6O1L - chains B and H of the 17 polymer chains in the assembly; structure by electron microscopy, 3.37 A resolution.

Chain B:
Molecule: Catabolite repression control protein
Organism: Pseudomonas aeruginosa
Notes: EC 3.1.11.2
UniProt: Q51380 (Q51380_PSEAI); residue numbers follow UniProt; this construct covers 1-259
Chain sequence (262 residues; row label = number of the first residue in the row; numbers below 1 keep their minus sign (Gly-2 is residue -2)):
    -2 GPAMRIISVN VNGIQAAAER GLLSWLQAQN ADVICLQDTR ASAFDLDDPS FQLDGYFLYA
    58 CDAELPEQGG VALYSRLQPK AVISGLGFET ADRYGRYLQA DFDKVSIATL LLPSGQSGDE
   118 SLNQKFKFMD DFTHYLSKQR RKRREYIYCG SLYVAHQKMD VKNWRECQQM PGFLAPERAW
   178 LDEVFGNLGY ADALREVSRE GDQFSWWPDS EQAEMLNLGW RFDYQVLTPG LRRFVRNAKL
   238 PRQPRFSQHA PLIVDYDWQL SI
Construct notes: expression tag (-2 to 0)
What the authors report for this chain:
  - mutagenesis - R140E: abolished binding to Hfq
  - mutagenesis - E142R, R230E: decreased binding to Hfq

Chain H:
Molecule: RNA-binding protein Hfq
Organism: Pseudomonas aeruginosa (strain ATCC 15692 / DSM 22644 / CIP 104116 / JCM 14847 / LMG 12228 / 1C / PRS 101 / PAO1)
UniProt: Q9HUM0 (HFQ_PSEAE); residues 5-71 here = UniProt positions 5-71
Chain sequence (67 residues; each row starts with the number of its first residue):
     5 HSLQDPYLNT LRKERVPVSI YLVNGIKLQG QIESFDQFVI LLKNTVSQMV YKHAISTVVP
    65 SRPVRLP

Chain B / chain H interface:
Pairs across the interface (10; chain B residue first):
  Tyr56(B) with Thr49(H), hydrogen bond
  Gln75(B) with Thr49(H), hydrogen bond
  Pro76(B) with Thr49(H)
  Lys77(B) with Thr49(H); Val50(H)
  Ala78(B) with Thr49(H)
  Val79(B) with Asn48(H), hydrogen bond (backbone-side chain)
  Ile80(B) with Lys31(H); Gln33(H)
  Ser81(B) with Gln33(H), hydrogen bond (backbone-side chain)

In short:
The interface between chain B and chain H involves 8 residues on one side and 5 on the other, with 4 hydrogen
bonds. Among the polar pairs are Tyr56(B)-Thr49(H), Gln75(B)-Thr49(H) and Val79(B)-Asn48(H). From the paper:
E142R and R230E of chain B reduce binding to Hfq; R140E of chain B abolishes binding to Hfq.
Here chain B is Catabolite repression control protein (Pseudomonas aeruginosa) and chain H is RNA-binding
protein Hfq (Pseudomonas aeruginosa (strain ATCC 15692 / DSM 22644 / CIP 104116 / JCM 14847 / LMG 12228 / 1C /
PRS 101 / PAO1)). Entry 6O1L (Architectural principles for Hfq/Crc-mediated regulation of gene expression
Hfq-Crc-amiE 2:3:2 complex) was determined by electron microscopy together with 6O1K and 6O1M from the same
study.
